PDB entry 8RFM | X-ray diffraction, 2.70 A resolution | chains A and B of the 4 polymer chains in the assembly

Chain A (and B):
Molecule: NAD(P)H dehydrogenase [quinone] 1
From: Homo sapiens
Notes: EC 1.6.5.2; chain B of this document is another copy of the same molecule, construct and numbering; everything in this record applies to it too
Reference sequence: P15559 (NQO1_HUMAN); numbering as in UniProt (aligned over 1-274)
Sequence (274 residues; each row starts with the number of its first residue):
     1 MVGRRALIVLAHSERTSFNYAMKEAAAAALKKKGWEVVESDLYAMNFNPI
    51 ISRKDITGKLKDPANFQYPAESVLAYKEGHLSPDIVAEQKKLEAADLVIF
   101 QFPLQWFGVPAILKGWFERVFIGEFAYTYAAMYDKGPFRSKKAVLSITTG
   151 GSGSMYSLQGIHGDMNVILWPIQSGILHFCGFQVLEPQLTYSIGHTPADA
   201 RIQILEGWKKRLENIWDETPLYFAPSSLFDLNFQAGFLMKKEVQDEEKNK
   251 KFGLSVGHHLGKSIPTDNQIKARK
Disordered / not traced: 1-2, 274 (chain B: 1, 274)
Residues lining bound ligands:
  - FAD (flavin-adenine dinucleotide), molecule 1: His12, Thr16, Ser17, Phe18, Asn19, Ala21, Pro103, Leu104, Gln105, Trp106, Phe107, Thr148, Thr149, Gly150, Gly151, Tyr156, Ile193, Gly194, Arg201, Leu205
  - FAD, molecule 2: Ile51, Asn65, Gln67, Tyr68, Pro69, Glu118
  - NAD (nicotinamide-adenine-dinucleotide): Tyr129, Phe233, Gln234
Curated features (UniProtKB/Swiss-Prot):
  - binding site (FAD): His12, Phe18, Asn19, Gln67, Leu104 to Phe107, Thr148 to Gly151, Tyr156, Arg201
  - binding site (substrate): Ala126 to Thr128
  - modified residue: Ser82 (Phosphoserine)
  - cross-link (Glycyl lysine isopeptide (Lys-Gly)): Lys250 (interchain with G-Cter in SUMO2), Lys251 (interchain with G-Cter in SUMO2)
  - natural variant: Pro187 (P187S: Loss of function associated with defective cofactor binding and accelerated proteasomal degradation)
  - mutagenesis: Gln105 (Q105Y: Decreases the catalytic efficiency toward menadione. Increases the affinity toward NADH. Increases the catalytic afficiency toward nitrobenzene substrate ...), Tyr129 (Y129F/V: Abolishes the interaction with TP73), Ile204 (I204V: Has no effect on the affinity toward NADH; when associated with Y-105)

How chain A and chain B interact:
Contacting residue pairs (122):
  Glu14(A) with Arg53(B), salt bridge; Phe66(B)
  Thr16(A) with Ala64(B); Asn65(B)
  Tyr43(A) with Ile50(B), hydrophobic; Ile51(B)
  Phe47(A) with Ile50(B)
  Pro49(A) with Ile50(B), hydrophobic; Ala111(B)
  Ile50(A) with Tyr43(B), hydrophobic; Pro49(B)
  Ile51(A) with Tyr43(B); Gln105(B)
  Arg53(A) with Glu14(B), salt bridge
  Ala64(A) with Thr16(B)
  Phe66(A) with Glu14(B)
  Gln105(A) with Ile51(B); Lys114(B), hydrogen bond (backbone-side chain); Glu118(B)
  Trp106(A) with Phe117(B); Glu118(B); Phe121(B); Tyr127(B), hydrophobic; Gly175(B); Ile176(B); Phe179(B), hydrophobic; Cys180(B), hydrophobic
  Phe107(A) with Tyr133(B); Pro171(B); Gly175(B)
  Val109(A) with Lys114(B), hydrogen bond (backbone-side chain); Glu118(B)
  Pro110(A) with Glu118(B)
  Ala111(A) with Pro49(B); Ala111(B); Lys114(B); Gly115(B); Glu118(B), hydrogen bond (backbone-side chain)
  Lys114(A) with Gln105(B), hydrogen bond (side chain-backbone); Trp106(B); Val109(B), hydrogen bond (side chain-backbone)
  Gly115(A) with Ala111(B)
  Phe117(A) with Trp106(B)
  Glu118(A) with Gln105(B); Trp106(B); Val109(B); Pro110(B); Ala111(B), hydrogen bond (side chain-backbone)
  Phe121(A) with Trp106(B)
  Tyr127(A) with Trp106(B), hydrophobic
  Met132(A) with Ile161(B), hydrophobic
  Tyr133(A) with Phe107(B); Ile161(B), hydrophobic; His162(B), hydrogen bond
  Ser154(A) with Gly236(B), hydrogen bond (side chain-backbone); Leu238(B)
  Met155(A) with Gly236(B); Phe237(B), hydrophobic
  Ser157(A) with Leu238(B)
  Leu158(A) with His259(B); Leu260(B)
  Gln159(A) with Phe229(B); Phe237(B); Leu238(B); Met239(B), hydrogen bond (backbone-backbone); Gln244(B)
  Gly160(A) with Phe229(B); Phe237(B); His258(B), hydrogen bond (backbone-side chain)
  Ile161(A) with Met132(B), hydrophobic; Tyr133(B), hydrophobic; Phe229(B), hydrophobic; Phe237(B), hydrogen bond (backbone-backbone); His258(B), hydrogen bond (backbone-side chain)
  His162(A) with Tyr133(B), hydrogen bond; Trp170(B); Phe179(B)
  Gly163(A) with Gly257(B); His258(B)
  Asp164(A) with Gly257(B), hydrogen bond (backbone-backbone); His259(B), salt bridge
  Val167(A) with Trp170(B); Val256(B)
  Trp170(A) with His162(B); Val167(B)
  Pro171(A) with Phe107(B)
  Gly175(A) with Trp106(B); Phe107(B)
  Ile176(A) with Trp106(B)
  Phe179(A) with Trp106(B), hydrophobic; His162(B)
  Cys180(A) with Trp106(B), hydrophobic
  Phe229(A) with Gln159(B); Gly160(B); Ile161(B), hydrophobic
  Gly236(A) with Ser154(B), hydrogen bond (backbone-side chain); Met155(B)
  Phe237(A) with Met155(B), hydrophobic; Gln159(B); Gly160(B); Ile161(B), hydrogen bond (backbone-backbone)
  Leu238(A) with Ser154(B); Ser157(B); Gln159(B)
  Met239(A) with Gln159(B), hydrogen bond (backbone-backbone)
  Gln244(A) with Gln159(B)
  Val256(A) with Val167(B)
  Gly257(A) with Gly163(B); Asp164(B), hydrogen bond (backbone-backbone)
  His258(A) with Gly160(B), hydrogen bond (side chain-backbone); Ile161(B), hydrogen bond (side chain-backbone); Gly163(B)
  His259(A) with Leu158(B); Asp164(B), salt bridge; Ile264(B)
  Leu260(A) with Leu158(B)
  Gly261(A) with Ser263(B), hydrogen bond (backbone-side chain)
  Lys262(A) with Lys262(B); Ser263(B)
  Ser263(A) with Gly261(B), hydrogen bond (side chain-backbone); Lys262(B)
  Ile264(A) with His259(B)
Interface residues without a listed pair, chain A (64 interface residues in all): Asn65, Gly108, Ile112, Ser152, Ile168, Ser226, Leu231, Phe233
Interface residues without a listed pair, chain B (63 interface residues in all): Phe47, Gly108, Ile112, Ile168, His195, Ser226, Leu231

Overview:
64 residues of chain A and 63 residues of chain B are in contact; the contacts include 22 hydrogen bonds and 4
salt bridges. Polar contacts include Glu14(A)-Arg53(B), Asp164(A)-His259(B) and Gln105(A)-Lys114(B). Chain A
binds flavin-adenine dinucleotide and NAD.
Chain A and chain B are both NAD(P)H dehydrogenase [quinone] 1 (Homo sapiens); the structure, Human NOQ1
enzyme in complex with NADH by serial crystallography, was determined by X-ray diffraction together with 8RFN
from the same study.
